7MT5 - chains A and B; structure by X-ray diffraction, 1.50 A resolution.

# Chain A
Name: Tryptophan synthase alpha chain
Source organism: Salmonella typhimurium
Notes: EC 4.2.1.20
UniProt: A0A0D6FWC1 (A0A0D6FWC1_SALTM); numbering as in UniProt (aligned over 1-268)
Amino-acid sequence (268 residues; row label = number of the first residue in the row):
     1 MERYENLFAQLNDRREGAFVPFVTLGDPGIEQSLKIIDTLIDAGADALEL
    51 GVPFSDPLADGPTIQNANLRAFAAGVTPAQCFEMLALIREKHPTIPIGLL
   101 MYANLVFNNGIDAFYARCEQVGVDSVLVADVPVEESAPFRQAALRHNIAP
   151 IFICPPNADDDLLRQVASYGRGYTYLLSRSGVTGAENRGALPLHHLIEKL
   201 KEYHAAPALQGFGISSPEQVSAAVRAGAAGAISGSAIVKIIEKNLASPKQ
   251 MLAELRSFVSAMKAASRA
Disordered / not traced: 1, 190-192
Ligand contacts: F9F (2-({[4-(trifluoromethoxy)phenyl]sulfonyl}amino)ethyl dihydrogen phosphate): Phe-22, Glu-49, Ala-59, Asp-60, Ile-64, Leu-100, Leu-127, Ala-129, Ile-153, Tyr-175, Leu-177, Arg-179, Thr-183, Gly-184, Ala-185, Phe-212, Gly-213, Ile-214, Ile-232, Ser-233, Gly-234, Ser-235

# Chain B
Name: Tryptophan synthase beta chain
Source organism: Salmonella typhimurium
Notes: EC 4.2.1.20
UniProt: P0A2K1 (TRPB_SALTY); residue numbers follow UniProt; this construct covers 1-397
Amino-acid sequence (397 residues; numbered 1 to 397; the number before each row is that of its first residue):
     1 MTTLLNPYFGEFGGMYVPQILMPALNQLEEAFVSAQKDPEFQAQFADLLK
    51 NYAGRPTALTKCQNITAGTRTTLYLKREDLLHGGAHKTNQVLGQALLAKR
   101 MGKSEIIAETGAGQHGVASALASALLGLKCRIYMGAKDVERQSPNVFRMR
   151 LMGAEVIPVHSGSATLKDACNEALRDWSGSYETAHYMLGTAAGPHPYPTI
   201 VREFQRMIGEETKAQILDKEGRLPDAVIACVGGGSNAIGMFADFINDTSV
   251 GLIGVEPGGHGIETGEHGAPLKHGRVGIYFGMKAPMMQTADGQIEESYSI
   301 SAGLDFPSVGPQHAYLNSIGRADYVSITDDEALEAFKTLCRHEGIIPALE
   351 SSHALAHALKMMREQPEKEQLLVVNLSGRGDKDIFTVHDILKARGEI
Disordered / not traced: 1, 397
Swiss-Prot annotation at these positions:
  - modified residue: Lys-87 (N6-(pyridoxal phosphate)lysine)
Metal / ion sites: Cs+ site 1: Thr-66, Thr-69, Thr-71; Cs+ site 2: Val-231, Gly-232, Glu-256, Gly-268, Ser-308; Cs+ site 3: Gly-232, Gly-268, Phe-306, Ser-308
Ligand contacts: 0JO (2-{[(E)-{3-hydroxy-2-methyl-5-[(phosphonooxy)methyl]pyridin-4-yl}methylidene]amino}prop-2-enoic acid): Ala-85, His-86, Lys-87, Glu-109, Thr-110, Gly-111, Ala-112, Gly-113, Gln-114, His-115, Leu-166, Gly-189, Thr-190, Cys-230, Val-231, Gly-232, Gly-233, Gly-234, Ser-235, Asn-236, Gly-303, Leu-304, Ala-348, Glu-350, Ser-351, Ser-377, Gly-378
Reported in the primary citation:
  - catalytic residues: Lys-87
  - catalytic residues: Glu-109 (proposed by the authors, not directly observed)
  - mutagenesis - E109D (27-fold): decreased catalytic activity (citing earlier work)

# How chain A and chain B interact
Residue-residue contacts - 65 pairs, chain A then chain B:
  Pro-53(A) with Gln-293(B), hydrogen bond (backbone-side chain)
  Phe-54(A) with Gly-292(B); Gln-293(B); Ile-294(B), hydrophobic
  Ser-55(A) with Gln-293(B), hydrogen bond (backbone-side chain); Ile-294(B), hydrogen bond (side chain-backbone)
  Asp-56(A) with Lys-167(B), salt bridge; Asn-171(B), hydrogen bond; Tyr-279(B); Ile-294(B)
  Pro-57(A) with Arg-175(B), hydrogen bond (backbone-side chain)
  Leu-58(A) with Pro-18(B); Asn-171(B); Leu-174(B), hydrophobic; Arg-175(B)
  Asp-60(A) with Arg-175(B), hydrogen bond (backbone-side chain)
  Gln-65(A) with Arg-175(B)
  Phe-72(A) with Gln-293(B)
  Thr-77(A) with Asp-291(B)
  Pro-78(A) with Asp-291(B)
  Ala-103(A) with Ile-278(B), hydrophobic
  Asn-104(A) with Gly-277(B); Ile-278(B), hydrogen bond (side chain-backbone); Gln-288(B), hydrogen bond; Gly-292(B), hydrogen bond (side chain-backbone)
  Leu-105(A) with Asp-291(B); Gly-292(B); Gln-293(B)
  Phe-107(A) with Val-276(B); Ile-278(B), hydrophobic; Lys-283(B)
  Asn-108(A) with Arg-275(B), hydrogen bond; Gln-288(B); Ala-290(B), hydrogen bond (side chain-backbone); Asp-291(B), hydrogen bond (side chain-backbone); Gly-292(B)
  Asn-109(A) with Arg-275(B); Ala-290(B), hydrogen bond (side chain-backbone)
  Ala-129(A) with Pro-18(B)
  Asp-130(A) with Tyr-16(B); Val-17(B), hydrogen bond (backbone-backbone)
  Pro-132(A) with Met-15(B); Val-17(B); Gln-19(B); Met-22(B), hydrophobic
  Val-133(A) with Gln-19(B), hydrogen bond (backbone-side chain)
  Glu-134(A) with Gln-19(B), hydrogen bond; Met-22(B)
  Glu-135(A) with Tyr-8(B), hydrogen bond; Gly-14(B); Met-15(B), hydrogen bond (side chain-backbone); Tyr-16(B), hydrogen bond
  Ile-153(A) with Gln-19(B)
  Pro-155(A) with Gln-19(B); Ile-20(B), hydrophobic
  Asn-157(A) with Glu-182(B)
  Leu-162(A) with Gln-19(B)
  Ser-180(A) with Ile-20(B); Ser-178(B); Gly-179(B); Tyr-181(B)
  Gly-181(A) with Ser-178(B), hydrogen bond (backbone-backbone); Gly-179(B)
  Val-182(A) with Arg-175(B); Ser-178(B)
Other interface residues (no listed pair), chain A (35 interface residues in all): Ala-59, Val-131, Phe-139, Pro-156, Leu-177
Other interface residues (no listed pair), chain B (33 interface residues in all): Thr-2, Glu-11, Glu-172, Phe-280

# Overview
35 residues of chain A and 33 residues of chain B are in contact, with 20 hydrogen bonds and 1 salt bridge.
Polar pairs include Asp-56(A)/Lys-167(B), Pro-53(A)/Gln-293(B) and Ser-55(A)/Gln-293(B). Ligands of chain A:
compound F9F. Ligands of chain B: compound 0JO. The paper reports catalytic residues Lys-87(B) and Glu-109(B);
E109D of chain B reduces catalytic activity.
Chain A is Tryptophan synthase alpha chain and chain B is Tryptophan synthase beta chain, both from Salmonella
typhimurium; the structure, Crystal structure of tryptophan synthase in complex with F9, Cs+, pH7.8 - alpha
aminoacrylate form - ..., was determined by X-ray diffraction together with 7MT4 and 7MT6 from the same study.
